1Z6O - chains C and N of the 24 polymer chains in the assembly; structure by X-ray diffraction, 1.91 A resolution.

# Chain C
Molecule: Ferritin light chain
Organism: Trichoplusia ni
UniProtKB: Q52SA8 (Q52SA8_TRINI); residues 13-212 here correspond to UniProt positions 1-200 (UniProt number = residue number - 12)
Amino-acid sequence (212 residues; each row starts with the number of its first residue):
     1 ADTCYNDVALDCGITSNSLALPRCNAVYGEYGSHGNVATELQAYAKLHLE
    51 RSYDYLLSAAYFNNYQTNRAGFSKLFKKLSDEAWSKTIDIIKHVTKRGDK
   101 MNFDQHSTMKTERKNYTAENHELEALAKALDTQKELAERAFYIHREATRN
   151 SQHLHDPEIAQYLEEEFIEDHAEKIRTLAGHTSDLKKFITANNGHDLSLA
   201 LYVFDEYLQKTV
Disulfides: Cys-4/Cys-24
Ion coordination: Ca2+: Gln-161, Glu-164 (shared with 2 residues of chain H; 2 residues of chain I); Fe ion: Glu-165 (shared with 1 residue of chain H; 1 residue of chain I)

# Chain N
Molecule: Ferritin heavy chain
Organism: Trichoplusia ni
UniProtKB: Q52SA9 (Q52SA9_TRINI); residues 13-146 here correspond to UniProt positions 1-134 (UniProt number = residue number - 12)
Amino-acid sequence (191 residues; row label = number of the first residue in the row):
     1 TQCNVNPVQIPKDWITMHRSCRNSMRQQIQMEVGASLQYLAMGAHFSKDV
    51 VNRPGFAQLFFDAASEEREHAMKLIEYLLMRGELTNDVSSLLQVRPPTRS
   101 SWKGGVEALEHALSMESDVTKSIRNVIKACEDDSEFNDYHLVDYLTGDFL
   151 EEQYKGQRDLAGKASTLKKLMDRHEALGEFIFDKKLLGIDV
Disulfides: Cys-21/Cys-130
Ion coordination: Fe ion: Glu-32, Glu-67, His-70

# Chain C / chain N interface
Contacting residue pairs (29):
  Asn-63(C) with Arg-158(N), hydrogen bond (backbone-side chain)
  Asn-64(C) with Arg-158(N)
  Tyr-65(C) with Arg-158(N); Ser-165(N), hydrogen bond (backbone-side chain)
  Gln-66(C) with Ser-165(N); Lys-169(N), hydrogen bond (backbone-side chain)
  Thr-67(C) with Lys-169(N), hydrogen bond (backbone-side chain)
  Asn-68(C) with Arg-158(N), hydrogen bond; Gly-162(N), hydrogen bond (side chain-backbone); Thr-166(N), hydrogen bond
  Arg-69(C) with Lys-169(N)
  Gly-194(C) with Arg-173(N)
  His-195(C) with Arg-173(N); His-174(N), hydrogen bond (backbone-side chain)
  Asp-196(C) with His-174(N)
  Ser-198(C) with Lys-169(N), hydrogen bond (side chain-backbone); Leu-170(N); His-174(N)
  Leu-199(C) with Leu-170(N), hydrophobic; His-174(N); Leu-177(N), hydrophobic
  Tyr-202(C) with Thr-166(N); Leu-170(N), hydrophobic; Ile-181(N), hydrophobic; Phe-182(N); Lys-185(N)
  Glu-206(C) with Lys-185(N), salt bridge
  Lys-210(C) with Lys-185(N); Asp-190(N), salt bridge
Interface residues without a listed pair, chain N (17 interface residues in all): Ala-161, Lys-163, Asp-172, Gly-178

# Overview
Chain C and chain N form an interface of 15 and 17 residues respectively; the contacts include 9 hydrogen
bonds and 2 salt bridges. Polar pairs include Glu-206(C)/Lys-185(N), Lys-210(C)/Asp-190(N) and
Asn-63(C)/Arg-158(N). The Ca2+ site is built by Gln-161(C) and Glu-164(C).
Chain C is Ferritin light chain and chain N is Ferritin heavy chain, both from Trichoplusia ni; the structure,
Crystal Structure of Trichoplusia ni secreted ferritin, was determined by X-ray diffraction.
